PDB entry 7NEZ | electron microscopy, 3.39 A resolution | chains A and D of the 6 polymer chains in the assembly

[Chain A]
Molecule: ATP-binding cassette sub-family G member 2
Organism: Homo sapiens
Notes: EC 7.6.2.2
Reference sequence: Q9UNQ0 (ABCG2_HUMAN); residue numbers follow UniProt; this construct covers 1-655
Chain sequence (655 residues; row label = number of the first residue in the row):
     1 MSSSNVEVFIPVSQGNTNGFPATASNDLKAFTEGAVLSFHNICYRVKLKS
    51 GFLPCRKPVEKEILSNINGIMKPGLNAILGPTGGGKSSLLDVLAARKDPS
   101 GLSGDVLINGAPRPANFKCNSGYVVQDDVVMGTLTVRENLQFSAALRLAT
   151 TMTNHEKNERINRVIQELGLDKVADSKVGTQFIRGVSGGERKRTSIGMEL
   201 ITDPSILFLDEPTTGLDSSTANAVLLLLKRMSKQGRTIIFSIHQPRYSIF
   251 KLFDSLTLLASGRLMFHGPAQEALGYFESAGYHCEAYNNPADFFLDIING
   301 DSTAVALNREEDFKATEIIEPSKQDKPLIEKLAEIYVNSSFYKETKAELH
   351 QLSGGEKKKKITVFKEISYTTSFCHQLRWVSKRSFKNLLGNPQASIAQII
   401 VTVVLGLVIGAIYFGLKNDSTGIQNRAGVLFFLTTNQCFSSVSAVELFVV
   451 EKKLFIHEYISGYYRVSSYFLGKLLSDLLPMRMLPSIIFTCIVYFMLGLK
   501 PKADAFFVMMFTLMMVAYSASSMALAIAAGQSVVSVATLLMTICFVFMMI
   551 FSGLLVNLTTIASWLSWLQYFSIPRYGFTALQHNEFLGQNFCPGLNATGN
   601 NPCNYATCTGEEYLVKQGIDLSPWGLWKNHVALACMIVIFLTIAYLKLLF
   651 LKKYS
Disordered / not traced: 1-34, 47-60, 302-327, 355-371, 655
Disulfides: C592-C608
Residues lining bound ligands:
  - N-acetylglucosamine (NAG; 2-acetamido-2-deoxy-beta-D-glucopyranose): N596, T598, G599
  - topotecan, hycamtin (TTC; (S)-10-[(dimethylamino)methyl]-4-ethyl-4,9-dihydroxy-1H-pyrano[3',4':6,7]inolizino[1,2-b]-quinoline-3,14(4h,12h)-dione): N436, F439, S440, T542, V546, M549
Reported in the primary citation:
  - binding site for topotecan, hycamtin: F439, T542, M549
  - mutagenesis - N436A, F439A: abolished catalytic activity on topotecan, hycamtin
  - mutagenesis - N436A, F439A: decreased catalytic activity

[Chain D]
Molecule: 5D3(Fab) heavy chain variable domain
Organism: Mus musculus
Notes: antibody fragment or engineered binder
Chain sequence (221 residues; each row starts with the number of its first residue):
     1 QVQLQESGPGLVKPSQSLSLTCTVTGFSITSDYAWNWIRQFPGKKLEWMG
    51 YINFDGGTTYNPSLRGRISITRDTSKNQFFLQLRSVTPEDTATYYCATFY
   101 GAKGTLDYWGQGTSVTVSSAKTTPPSVYPLAPVCGDTSGSSVTLGCLVKG
   151 YFPEPVTLTWNSGSLSSGVHTFPAVLQSDLYTLSSSVTVTSSTWPSQSIT
   201 CNVAHPASSTKVDKKIEPRGP
Disordered / not traced: 1, 120-221
Disulfides: C22-C96
Residues lining bound ligands: N-acetylglucosamine (NAG; 2-acetamido-2-deoxy-beta-D-glucopyranose): T30, S31, F54, D55

[How chain A and chain D interact]
Contacting residue pairs (8):
  P593(A) with Y51(D); N53(D)
  G594(A) with D32(D); A34(D); N53(D), hydrogen bond (backbone-side chain); Y100(D)
  L595(A) with F54(D)
  N596(A) with F54(D)
Other interface residues (no listed pair), chain A (5 interface residues in all): N590
Other interface residues (no listed pair), chain D (11 interface residues in all): Y33, D55, F99, G101, A102

[Summary]
5 residues of chain A face 11 of chain D across their interface; the contacts include 1 hydrogen bond. Its one
hydrogen-bonded contact is G594(A)-N53(D). From the paper: a binding site for topotecan, hycamtin at F439(A),
T542(A) and M549(A); N436A and F439A of chain A abolish catalytic activity on topotecan, hycamtin.
Here chain A is ATP-binding cassette sub-family G member 2 (Homo sapiens) and chain D is 5D3(Fab) heavy chain
variable domain (Mus musculus). Entry 7NEZ (Structure of topotecan-bound ABCG2) was determined by electron
microscopy, deposited together with 7NEQ and 7NFD.
